8FCR - chains A and G of the 7 polymer chains in the assembly; structure by electron microscopy, 4.12 A resolution (low resolution: residue-level contacts below are approximate; hydrogen-bond / salt-bridge calls are withheld).

Chain A:
Molecule: Transitional endoplasmic reticulum ATPase
Source organism: Homo sapiens
Notes: EC 3.6.4.6
UniProt: P55072 (TERA_HUMAN); residue numbers follow UniProt; this construct covers 1-806
Sequence (806 residues; numbered 1 to 806; the number before each row is that of its first residue):
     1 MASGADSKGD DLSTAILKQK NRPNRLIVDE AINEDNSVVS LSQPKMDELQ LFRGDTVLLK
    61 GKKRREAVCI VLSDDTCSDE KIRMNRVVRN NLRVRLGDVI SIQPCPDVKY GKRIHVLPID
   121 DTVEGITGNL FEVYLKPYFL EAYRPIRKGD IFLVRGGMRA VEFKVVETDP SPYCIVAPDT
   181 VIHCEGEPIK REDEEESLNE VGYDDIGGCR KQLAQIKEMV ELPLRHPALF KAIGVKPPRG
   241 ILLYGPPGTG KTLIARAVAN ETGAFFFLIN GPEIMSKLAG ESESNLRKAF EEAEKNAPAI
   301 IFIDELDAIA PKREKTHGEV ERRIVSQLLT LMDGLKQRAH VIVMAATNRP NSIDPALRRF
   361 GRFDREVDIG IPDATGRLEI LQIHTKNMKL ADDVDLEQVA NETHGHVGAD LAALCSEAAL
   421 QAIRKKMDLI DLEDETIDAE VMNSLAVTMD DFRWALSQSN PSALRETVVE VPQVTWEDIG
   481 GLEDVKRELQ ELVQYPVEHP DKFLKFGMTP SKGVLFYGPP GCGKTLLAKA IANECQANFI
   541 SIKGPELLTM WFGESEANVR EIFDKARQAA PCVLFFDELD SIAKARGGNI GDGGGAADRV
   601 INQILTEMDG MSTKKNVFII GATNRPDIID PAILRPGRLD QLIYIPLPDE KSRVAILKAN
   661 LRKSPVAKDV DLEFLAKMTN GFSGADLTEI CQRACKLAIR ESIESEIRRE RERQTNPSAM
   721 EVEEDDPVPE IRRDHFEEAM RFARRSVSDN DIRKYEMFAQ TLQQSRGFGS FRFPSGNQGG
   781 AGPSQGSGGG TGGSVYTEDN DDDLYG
Disordered / not traced: 1-22, 708-727, 764-806
Residues lining bound ligands:
  - ADP (adenosine-5'-diphosphate), molecule 1: D205, I206, G207, G208, P247, G248, T249, G250, T252, L253, I380, H384, G408, A409, A412
  - ADP, molecule 2: D478, I479, G480, P520, G521, C522, G523, K524, T525, L526, I656, G684, A685, T688
UniProt features mapped onto this chain:
  - region: T797 to G806 (Interaction with UBXN6)
  - motif: D802 to G806 (PIM motif)
  - binding site (ATP): P247 to L253, N348, H384, G521 to L526
  - modified residue: A2 (N-acetylalanine), S3 (Phosphoserine), S7 (Phosphoserine), S13 (Phosphoserine), S37 (Phosphoserine), K315 (N6,N6,N6-trimethyllysine), T436 (Phosphothreonine), S462 (Phosphoserine), K502 (N6-acetyllysine), K505 (N6-acetyllysine), K668 (N6-acetyllysine), S702 (Phosphoserine), K754 (N6-acetyllysine), S770 (Phosphoserine), S775 (Phosphoserine), S787 (Phosphoserine), Y805 (Phosphotyrosine)
  - cross-link (Glycyl lysine isopeptide (Lys-Gly)): K8 (interchain with G-Cter in SUMO2), K18 (interchain with G-Cter in SUMO2)

Chain G:
Molecule: UBX domain-containing protein 6
Source organism: Homo sapiens
UniProt: Q9BZV1 (UBXN6_HUMAN); numbering as in UniProt (aligned over 1-441)
Sequence (441 residues; row label = number of the first residue in the row):
     1 MKKFFQEFKA DIKFKSAGPG QKLKESVGEK AHKEKPNQPA PRPPRQGPTN EAQMAAAAAL
    61 ARLEQKQSRA WGPTSQDTIR NQVRKELQAE ATVSGSPEAP GTNVVSEPRE EGSAHLAVPG
   121 VYFTCPLTGA TLRKDQRDAC IKEAILLHFS TDPVAASIMK IYTFNKDQDR VKLGVDTIAK
   181 YLDNIHLHPE EEKYRKIKLQ NKVFQERINC LEGTHEFFEA IGFQKVLLPA QDQEDPEEFY
   241 VLSETTLAQP QSLERHKEQL LAAEPVRAKL DRQRRVFQPS PLASQFELPG DFFNLTAEEI
   301 KREQRLRSEA VERLSVLRTK AMREKEEQRG LRKYNYTLLR VRLPDGCLLQ GTFYARERLG
   361 AVYGFVREAL QSDWLPFELL ASGGQKLSED ENLALNECGL VPSALLTFSW DMAVLEDIKA
   421 AGAEPDSILK PELLSAIEKL L
Disordered / not traced: 1-48, 69-73, 95-120
UniProt features mapped onto this chain:
  - region: M1 to A10 (Mediates interaction with LMAN1), E51 to L63 (VCP/p97-interacting motif (VIM))
  - modified residue: S96 (Phosphoserine)
From the paper describing this entry:
  - mutagenesis - E299R/R302E/R307E/E312R: unchanged binding to p97

How chain A and chain G interact:
Contacting residue pairs (46; chain A residue first):
  I32(A) with Q67(G)
  N33(A) with L63(G); Q67(G)
  E34(A) with L63(G); Q67(G)
  D35(A) with R62(G); L63(G)
  S37(A) with R62(G)
  V38(A) with A59(G)
  R53(A) with Q53(G); L60(G)
  G54(A) with A52(G); Q53(G); A56(G)
  D55(A) with T49(G); Q53(G)
  T56(A) with A52(G)
  I70(A) with A55(G); A56(G)
  L72(A) with L60(G)
  P106(A) with T49(G)
  V108(A) with T49(G); E51(G)
  K109(A) with E51(G)
  Y110(A) with E51(G); M54(G)
  E141(A) with A58(G)
  A142(A) with A58(G); R62(G)
  Y143(A) with M54(G); A55(G)
  I175(A) with E51(G); A52(G)
  Q398(A) with D77(G)
  Q421(A) with K301(G)
  R424(A) with A297(G)
  K425(A) with E298(G)
  L429(A) with E298(G)
  W454(A) with K301(G)
  Q458(A) with S308(G)
  K663(A) with T74(G); S75(G)
  I699(A) with Q82(G)
  I703(A) with Q82(G); V83(G); E86(G)
Interface residues without a listed pair, chain A (32 interface residues in all): P145, R453
Interface residues without a listed pair, chain G (26 interface residues in all): K66, R80, R84
From the paper, about this interface:
  - interface residues, chain G: S75(G)

Summary:
32 residues of chain A face 26 of chain G across their interface. Chain A binds ADP. From UniProt: 15
ATP-binding residues on chain A. The paper reports that E299R/R302E/R307E/E312R of chain G leave binding to
p97 unchanged; the interface residue S75(G).
Chain A is Transitional endoplasmic reticulum ATPase and chain G is UBX domain-containing protein 6, both from
Homo sapiens; the structure, Cryo-EM structure of p97:UBXD1 H4-bound state, was determined by electron
microscopy (same publication as 8FCL, 8FCM, 8FCN, 8FCO, 8FCP, 8FCQ and 8FCT).
